PDB entry 4INU | X-ray diffraction, 3.10 A resolution | chains C and D of the 28 polymer chains in the assembly

== Chain C ==
Name: Proteasome component PRE6
From: Saccharomyces cerevisiae
Notes: EC 3.4.25.1
UniProtKB: P40303 (PSA7_YEAST); residues -1 to 252 here correspond to UniProt positions 1-254 (UniProt number = residue number + 2)
Sequence (254 residues; row label = number of the first residue in the row; numbers below 1 keep their minus sign (Met-1 is residue -1)):
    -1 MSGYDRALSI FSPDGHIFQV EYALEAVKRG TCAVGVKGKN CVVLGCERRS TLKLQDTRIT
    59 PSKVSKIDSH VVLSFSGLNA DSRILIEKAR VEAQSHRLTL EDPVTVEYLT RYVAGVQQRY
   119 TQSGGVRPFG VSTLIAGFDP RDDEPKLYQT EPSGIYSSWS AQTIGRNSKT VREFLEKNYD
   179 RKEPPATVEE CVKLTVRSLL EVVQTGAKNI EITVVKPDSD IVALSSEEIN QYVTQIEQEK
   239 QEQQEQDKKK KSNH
Disordered / not traced: -1 to 0, 242-252
Curated features (UniProtKB/Swiss-Prot):
  - modified residue: Thr58 (Phosphothreonine)

== Chain D ==
Name: Proteasome component PUP2
From: Saccharomyces cerevisiae
Notes: EC 3.4.25.1
UniProtKB: P32379 (PSA5_YEAST); residues -7 to 252 here correspond to UniProt positions 1-260 (UniProt number = residue number + 8)
Sequence (260 residues; numbered -7 to 252; the number before each row is that of its first residue; numbers below 1 keep their minus sign (Met-7 is residue -7)):
    -7 MFLTRSEYDR GVSTFSPEGR LFQVEYSLEA IKLGSTAIGI ATKEGVVLGV EKRATSPLLE
    53 SDSIEKIVEI DRHIGCAMSG LTADARSMIE HARTAAVTHN LYYDEDINVE SLTQSVCDLA
   113 LRFGEGASGE ERLMSRPFGV ALLIAGHDAD DGYQLFHAEP SGTFYRYNAK AIGSGSEGAQ
   173 AELLNEWHSS LTLKEAELLV LKILKQVMEE KLDENNAQLS CITKQDGFKI YDNEKTAELI
   233 KELKEKEAAE SPEEADVEMS
Disordered / not traced: -7 to 0, 243-252

== How chain C and chain D interact ==
Contacting residue pairs (61):
  Asp3(C) with Glu117(D)
  Arg4(C) with Asp1(D); Glu117(D)
  Ala5(C) with Val4(D), hydrophobic; Glu117(D), hydrogen bond (backbone-side chain); Ser127(D)
  Ser7(C) with Ser127(D); Arg128(D)
  Ile8(C) with Val4(D), hydrophobic; Gln15(D)
  Phe9(C) with Gln15(D); Tyr18(D); Ser19(D); Ala22(D), hydrophobic; Leu73(D), hydrophobic; Arg128(D); Pro129(D); Gly131(D)
  Ser10(C) with Tyr18(D)
  Pro11(C) with Tyr18(D), hydrophobic
  Gly13(C) with Tyr18(D); Glu21(D); Ala22(D)
  His14(C) with Leu25(D)
  Ile15(C) with Leu73(D), hydrophobic; Arg128(D)
  Lys35(C) with Glu52(D), salt bridge
  Gln116(C) with Ala75(D); Asp76(D)
  Thr119(C) with Arg128(D), hydrogen bond (backbone-side chain)
  Gln120(C) with Met126(D); Ser127(D), hydrogen bond (backbone-backbone); Arg128(D); Phe130(D)
  Ser121(C) with Ser127(D)
  Gly122(C) with Ser127(D)
  Ser151(C) with Ala75(D)
  Gly152(C) with Ala75(D)
  Ile153(C) with Ala75(D), hydrophobic
  Ser155(C) with Leu51(D); Ser55(D)
  Ser156(C) with Leu51(D); Glu52(D), hydrogen bond (backbone-backbone); Ser55(D), hydrogen bond (backbone-side chain)
  Trp157(C) with Thr47(D); Ser48(D); Leu50(D); Leu51(D); Glu52(D)
  Ser158(C) with Leu50(D), hydrogen bond (backbone-backbone); Glu52(D)
  Ala159(C) with Leu50(D)
  Leu173(C) with Leu50(D), hydrophobic
  Glu174(C) with Ser48(D), hydrogen bond; Pro49(D); Leu50(D)
  Tyr177(C) with Leu50(D), hydrophobic
  Arg179(C) with Pro49(D), hydrogen bond (side chain-backbone); Leu50(D), hydrogen bond (side chain-backbone); Leu51(D), hydrogen bond (side chain-backbone); Glu52(D)
Other interface residues (no listed pair), chain C (31 interface residues in all): Asp12, Arg170
Other interface residues (no listed pair), chain D (28 interface residues in all): Thr74, Ser79, Gly118

== Summary ==
Chain C and chain D form an interface of 31 and 28 residues respectively, with 10 hydrogen bonds and 1 salt
bridge. Polar pairs include Lys35(C)-Glu52(D), Ala5(C)-Glu117(D) and Thr119(C)-Arg128(D).
Here chain C is Proteasome component PRE6 and chain D is Proteasome component PUP2, both from Saccharomyces
cerevisiae. Entry 4INU (Yeast 20S proteasome in complex with the vinyl sulfone LU112) was determined by X-ray
diffraction together with 4INR and 4INT from the same study.
